PDB entry 6GOY | X-ray diffraction, 1.65 A resolution | chain A

Chain A:
Molecule: Green to red photoconvertible GFP-like protein EosFP
Organism: Lobophyllia hemprichii
UniProt: Q5S6Z9 (Q5S6Z9_LOBHE); aligned to UniProt positions 1-226 over residues 1-226
Sequence (257 residues; each row starts with the number of its first residue; note: 2 numbers in that range are skipped by the numbering (no residue carries them; nothing is unmodelled there); numbers below 1 keep their minus sign (Met-32 is residue -32)):
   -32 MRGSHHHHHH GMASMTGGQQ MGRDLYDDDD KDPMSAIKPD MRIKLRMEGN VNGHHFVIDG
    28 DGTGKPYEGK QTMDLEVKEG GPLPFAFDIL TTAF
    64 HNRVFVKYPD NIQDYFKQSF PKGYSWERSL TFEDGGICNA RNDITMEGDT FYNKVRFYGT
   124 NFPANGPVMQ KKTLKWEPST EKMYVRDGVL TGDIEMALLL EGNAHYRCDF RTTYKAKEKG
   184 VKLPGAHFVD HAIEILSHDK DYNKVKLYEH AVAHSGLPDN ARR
Unresolved in the structure: -32 to -5, 219-226
Glycans and other covalent adducts: covalent link Phe61-His64
Modified / non-standard residues: His64 (chromophore; 5SQ)
Sequence notes: initiating methionine (-32); expression tag (-31 to 0); engineered mutation Arg9 (Lys in Q5S6Z9), Lys11 (Asn in Q5S6Z9), Tyr34 (Phe in Q5S6Z9), Thr39 (Ser in Q5S6Z9), Val69 (Ala in Q5S6Z9), Lys70 (Glu in Q5S6Z9), Asn74 (His in Q5S6Z9), Asn102 (Ile in Q5S6Z9), Tyr121 (His in Q5S6Z9), Thr123 (Val in Q5S6Z9), Glu158 (Thr in Q5S6Z9), Ala189 (Tyr in Q5S6Z9), Ala195 (Cys in Q5S6Z9); chromophore (64, 64, 64)

Overview:
Chain A is Green to red photoconvertible GFP-like protein EosFP (Lobophyllia hemprichii); the structure,
Structure of mEos4b in the green fluorescent state, was determined by X-ray diffraction together with 6GP0 and
6GP1 from the same study.
